7WTC - chains C and D of the 4 polymer chains in the assembly; structure by electron microscopy, 4.00 A resolution.

[Chain C (and D)]
Name: Pyruvate carboxylase, mitochondrial
Source organism: Homo sapiens
Notes: EC 6.4.1.1; chain D of this document is another copy of the same molecule, construct and numbering; everything in this record applies to it too
UniProtKB: P11498 (PYC_HUMAN); numbering as in UniProt (aligned over 1-1178)
Chain sequence (1178 residues; row label = number of the first residue in the row):
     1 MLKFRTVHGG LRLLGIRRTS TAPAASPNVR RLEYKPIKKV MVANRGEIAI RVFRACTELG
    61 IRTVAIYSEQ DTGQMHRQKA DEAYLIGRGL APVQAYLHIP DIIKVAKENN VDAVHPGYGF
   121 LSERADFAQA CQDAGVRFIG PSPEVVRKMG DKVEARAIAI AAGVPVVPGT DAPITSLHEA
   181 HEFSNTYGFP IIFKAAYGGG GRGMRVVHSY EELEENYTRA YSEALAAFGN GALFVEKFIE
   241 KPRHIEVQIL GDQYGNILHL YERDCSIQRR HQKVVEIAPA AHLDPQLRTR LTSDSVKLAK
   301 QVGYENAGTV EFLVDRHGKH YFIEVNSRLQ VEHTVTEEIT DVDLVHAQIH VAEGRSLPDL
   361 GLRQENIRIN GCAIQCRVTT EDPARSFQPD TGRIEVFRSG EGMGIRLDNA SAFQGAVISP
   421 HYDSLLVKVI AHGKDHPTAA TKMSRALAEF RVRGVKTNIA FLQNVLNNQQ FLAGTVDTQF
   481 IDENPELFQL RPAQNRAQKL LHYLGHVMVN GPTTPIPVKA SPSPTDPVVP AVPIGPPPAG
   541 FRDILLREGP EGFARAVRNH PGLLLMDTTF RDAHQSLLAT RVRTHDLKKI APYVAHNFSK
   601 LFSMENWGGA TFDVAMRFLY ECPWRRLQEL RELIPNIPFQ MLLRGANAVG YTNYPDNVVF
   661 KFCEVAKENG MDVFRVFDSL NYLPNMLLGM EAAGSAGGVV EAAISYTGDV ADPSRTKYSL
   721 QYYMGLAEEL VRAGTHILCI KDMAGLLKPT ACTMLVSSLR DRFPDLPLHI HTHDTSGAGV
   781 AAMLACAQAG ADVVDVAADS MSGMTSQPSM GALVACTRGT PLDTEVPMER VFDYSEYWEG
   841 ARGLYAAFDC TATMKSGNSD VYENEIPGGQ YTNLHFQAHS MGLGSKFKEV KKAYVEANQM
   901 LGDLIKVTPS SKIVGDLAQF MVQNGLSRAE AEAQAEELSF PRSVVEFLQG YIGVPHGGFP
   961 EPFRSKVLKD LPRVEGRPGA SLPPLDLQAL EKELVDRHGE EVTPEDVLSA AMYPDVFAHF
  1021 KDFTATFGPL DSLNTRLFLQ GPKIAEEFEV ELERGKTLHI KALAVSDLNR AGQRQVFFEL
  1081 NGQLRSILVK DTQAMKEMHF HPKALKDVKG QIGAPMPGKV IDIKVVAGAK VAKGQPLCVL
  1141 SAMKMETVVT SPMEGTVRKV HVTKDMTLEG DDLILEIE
Unresolved in the structure: 1-494
UniProt features mapped onto this chain:
  - active site: Arg328
  - binding site (ATP): Lys152, Glu236, His271
  - binding site (substrate): Arg571 to Gln575, Arg644, Thr908
  - binding site (Mn(2+)): Asp572, Lys741, His771, His773
  - modified residue: Lys35 (N6-acetyllysine), Lys39 (N6-acetyllysine), Lys79 (N6-acetyllysine), Lys148 (N6-acetyllysine), Lys152 (N6-acetyllysine), Lys241 (N6-acetyllysine), Lys297 (N6-acetyllysine), Lys319 (N6-acetyllysine), Lys434 (N6-acetyllysine), Lys442 (N6-succinyllysine), Lys589 (N6-acetyllysine), Lys661 (N6-acetyllysine), Lys717 (N6-acetyllysine), Lys741 (N6-carboxylysine), Lys748 (N6-acetyllysine), Lys892 (N6-acetyllysine), Lys969 (N6-acetyllysine), Lys992 (N6-acetyllysine), Thr1003 (Phosphothreonine), Lys1061 (N6-acetyllysine) and 3 more in UniProt
  - natural variant: Val145 (V145A: In PC deficiency), Arg156 (R156Q: In PC deficiency), Arg270 (R270W: In PC deficiency), Tyr304 (Y304C: In PC deficiency), Arg451 (R451C: In PC deficiency), Arg583 (R583L: In PC deficiency), Ala610 (A610T: In PC deficiency), Arg631 (R631Q: In PC deficiency), Met743 (M743I: In PC deficiency), Val1131 to Lys1133 (deletion: In PC deficiency)
  - mutagenesis: Phe1077 (F1077A/E: Loss of tetramerization and enzyme activity, resulting in an inactive homodimer)
Disulfide bonds: Cys752-Cys786
Covalent attachments: 5-(hexahydro-2-oxo-1H-thieno[3,4-d]imidazol-6-yl)pentanal (BTI) linked to Lys1144
Ligand contacts: BTI (5-(hexahydro-2-oxo-1H-thieno[3,4-d]imidazol-6-yl)pentanal): Ala610, Asp613, Phe618, Tyr651, Gly869, Gln870, Asn873, Val907, Thr908, Lys912

[Chain C / chain D interface]
Residue-residue contacts (9):
  Ile1044(C) - Asp1067(D)
  Ala1045(C) - Asp1067(D)
  Leu1063(C) - Asp1067(D)
  Ala1064(C) - Ser1066(D)
  Asp1067(C) - Ile1044(D)
  Phe1077(C) - Leu1063(D)  hydrophobic
  Phe1077(C) - Ala1064(D)  hydrophobic
  Phe1077(C) - Phe1077(D)  hydrophobic
  Ser1086(C) - Leu1084(D)
Other interface residues (no listed pair), chain C (8 interface residues in all): Ser1066

[In short]
8 residues of chain C face 7 of chain D across their interface. Ligands of chain C: compound BTI. Compound BTI
is covalently linked to Lys1144(C). From UniProt: active-site residue Arg328(C), 3 ATP-binding residues, 7
substrate-binding residues and 4 Mn2+-binding residues on chain C.
Both chains are Pyruvate carboxylase, mitochondrial (Homo sapiens). Entry 7WTC (Cryo-EM structure of human
pyruvate carboxylase with acetyl-CoA in the ground state) was determined by electron microscopy together with
7WTA, 7WTB, 7WTD and 7WTE from the same study.
